Entry 7KEI (X-ray diffraction, 1.75 A resolution); this record covers chains A and C of the 3 polymer chains in the assembly.

# Chain A
Name: MHC class II HLA-DQ-alpha chain
From: Homo sapiens
UniProtKB: Q30066 (Q30066_HUMAN); residues 1-195 here = UniProt positions 1-195
Amino-acid sequence (206 residues; row label = number of the first residue in the row):
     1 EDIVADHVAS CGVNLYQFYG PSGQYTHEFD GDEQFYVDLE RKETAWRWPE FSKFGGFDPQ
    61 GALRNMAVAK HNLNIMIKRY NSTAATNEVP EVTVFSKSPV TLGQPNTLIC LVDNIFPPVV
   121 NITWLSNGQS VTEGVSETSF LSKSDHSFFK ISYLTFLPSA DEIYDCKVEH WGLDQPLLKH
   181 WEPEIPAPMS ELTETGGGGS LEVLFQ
Unresolved in the structure: 1, 184-206
Cystine bridges: Cys110-Cys166
Covalently attached groups: glycan linked to Asn81; N-acetylglucosamine (NAG) linked to Asn121
Differences from the reference sequence: expression tag (196-206)

# Chain C
Name: HA peptide from 2009 H1N1 pandemic flu virus.
From: H1N1 subtype
Amino-acid sequence (25 residues; numbered 1 to 25; the number before each row is that of its first residue):
     1 AMERNAGSGI IISDGGGGSL VPRGS
Unresolved in the structure: 1-2, 23-25

# Interface between chain A and chain C
Pairs across the interface (38):
  Cys11(A) - Gly7(C)
  Cys11(A) - Ser8(C)  hydrogen bond (backbone-backbone)
  Asn14(A) - Ile10(C)
  Tyr25(A) - Gly7(C)
  His27(A) - Ala6(C)
  His27(A) - Gly7(C)
  Gln34(A) - Asn5(C)  hydrogen bond
  Phe35(A) - Asn5(C)
  Phe54(A) - Asn5(C)  hydrogen bond (backbone-side chain)
  Gly55(A) - Glu3(C)
  Gly55(A) - Asn5(C)  hydrogen bond (backbone-side chain)
  Gly56(A) - Glu3(C)
  Gly56(A) - Arg4(C)
  Gly56(A) - Asn5(C)  hydrogen bond (backbone-backbone)
  Phe57(A) - Asn5(C)
  Phe57(A) - Gly7(C)
  Arg64(A) - Ile12(C)
  Asn65(A) - Ser8(C)  hydrogen bond (side chain-backbone)
  Asn65(A) - Gly9(C)
  Asn65(A) - Ile10(C)  hydrogen bond (side chain-backbone)
  Val68(A) - Ile10(C)  hydrophobic
  Val68(A) - Ile11(C)
  Val68(A) - Ile12(C)  hydrophobic
  His71(A) - Ile12(C)
  His71(A) - Ser13(C)
  Asn72(A) - Ile10(C)
  Asn72(A) - Ile11(C)  hydrogen bond (side chain-backbone)
  Asn72(A) - Ile12(C)
  Asn72(A) - Ser13(C)  hydrogen bond
  Ile75(A) - Ser13(C)
  Ile75(A) - Asp14(C)
  Ile75(A) - Gly15(C)
  Lys78(A) - Gly17(C)  hydrogen bond (side chain-backbone)
  Lys78(A) - Gly18(C)
  Lys78(A) - Ser19(C)
  Arg79(A) - Asp14(C)  hydrogen bond (side chain-backbone)
  Asn81(A) - Pro22(C)
  Ser82(A) - Pro22(C)
Interface residues without a listed pair, chain A (23 interface residues in all): Gly12, Asp58, Ala69
Interface residues without a listed pair, chain C (19 interface residues in all): Gly16, Leu20

# In short
23 residues of chain A and 19 residues of chain C are in contact; the contacts include 11 hydrogen bonds.
Among the polar pairs are Gln34(A)-Asn5(C), Phe54(A)-Asn5(C) and Gly55(A)-Asn5(C). Covalently linked
N-acetylglucosamine: at Asn121(A).
Chain A is MHC class II HLA-DQ-alpha chain (Homo sapiens) and chain C is HA peptide from 2009 H1N1 pandemic
flu virus. (H1N1 subtype); the structure, DQA1*01:02/DQB1*06:02 in complex with a hemagglutinin peptide from
the H1N1 pandemic flu virus, was determined by X-ray diffraction.
